PDB entry 4U0B | X-ray diffraction, 2.80 A resolution | chains A and B of the 12 polymer chains in the assembly

== Chain A (and B) ==
Molecule: Capsid protein p24
Organism: Human immunodeficiency virus type 1 group M subtype B
Notes: chain B of this document is another copy of the same molecule, construct and numbering; everything in this record applies to it too
Reference sequence: P12493 (GAG_HV1N5); residues 1-231 here correspond to UniProt positions 133-363 (UniProt number = residue number + 132)
Chain sequence (231 residues; numbered 1 to 231; the number before each row is that of its first residue):
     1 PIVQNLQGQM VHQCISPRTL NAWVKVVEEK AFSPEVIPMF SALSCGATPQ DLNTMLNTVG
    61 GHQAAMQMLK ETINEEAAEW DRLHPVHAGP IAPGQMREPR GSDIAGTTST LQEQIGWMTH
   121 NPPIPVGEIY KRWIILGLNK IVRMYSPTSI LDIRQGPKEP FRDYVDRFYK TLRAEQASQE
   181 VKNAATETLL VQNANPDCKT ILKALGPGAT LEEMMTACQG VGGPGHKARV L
Not modelled in the structure: 87-98, 221-231 (chain B: 86-95, 177-185, 221-231)
Disulfide bonds: Cys198-Cys218
Differences from the reference sequence: engineered mutation Cys14 (Ala146 in P12493), Cys45 (Glu177 in P12493), Ala184 (Trp316 in P12493), Ala185 (Met317 in P12493)
Swiss-Prot annotation at these positions:
  - region: Asn57 to Gln95 (Interaction with human PPIA/CYPA and NUP153), Pro85 to Pro93 (PPIA/CYPA-binding loop)
  - site: Leu231 (Cleavage)
  - modified residue: Ser16 (Phosphoserine)
From the paper describing this entry:
  - conformationally variable residues (loop rearrangement): Ala177 to Lys182

== How chain A and chain B interact ==
Residue-residue contacts (44; chain A residue first):
  Gln4(A) with Val11(B); His12(B)
  Leu6(A) with Asn5(B); Leu6(B), hydrophobic
  Arg18(A) with Arg18(B)
  Thr19(A) with Pro17(B)
  Lys30(A) with Glu28(B), salt bridge
  Glu35(A) with Asn57(B); Thr58(B); Gly60(B)
  Pro38(A) with Asn57(B)
  Met39(A) with Val24(B), hydrophobic; Thr58(B)
  Ala42(A) with Leu20(B), hydrophobic; Thr54(B)
  Leu43(A) with Leu20(B), hydrophobic
  Cys45(A) with Cys14(B), disulfide
  Gly46(A) with Cys14(B)
  Arg162(A) with Tyr145(B), hydrogen bond (side chain-backbone)
  Val165(A) with Ala64(B), hydrophobic
  Asp166(A) with His62(B); Gln63(B), hydrogen bond (side chain-backbone); Ala64(B), hydrogen bond (side chain-backbone); Tyr145(B)
  Tyr169(A) with Gln63(B); Gln67(B)
  Lys170(A) with Gln63(B)
  Arg173(A) with Asn57(B), hydrogen bond (side chain-backbone); Val59(B), hydrogen bond (side chain-backbone); Gln63(B)
  Thr210(A) with Glu71(B); Glu75(B)
  Leu211(A) with Ala64(B); Gln67(B); Met68(B), hydrophobic; Glu71(B), hydrogen bond (backbone-side chain)
  Glu212(A) with Met68(B); Lys140(B); Met144(B)
  Met215(A) with Met68(B), hydrophobic; Met144(B)
  Thr216(A) with Met144(B)
  Gln219(A) with Met144(B), hydrogen bond (side chain-backbone); Ser146(B), hydrogen bond (side chain-backbone)
Also at the interface, not in a pair above, chain A (26 interface residues in all): Asn5, Glu29
Also at the interface, not in a pair above, chain B (30 interface residues in all): Gln7, Ile15, Lys25, Ala65
Disulfides between the chains: Cys45(A)-Cys14(B)

== Overview ==
Chain A and chain B form an interface of 26 and 30 residues respectively; the contacts include 1 disulfide
bond, 8 hydrogen bonds and 1 salt bridge. Among the polar pairs are Lys30(A)-Glu28(B), Arg162(A)-Tyr145(B) and
Asp166(A)-Gln63(B). From the paper: conformational variability at Ala177(A).
Chain A and chain B are both Capsid protein p24 (Human immunodeficiency virus type 1 group M subtype B); the
structure, Hexamer HIV-1 CA in complex with CPSF6 peptide, P212121 crystal form, was determined by X-ray
diffraction together with 4U0A, 4U0C, 4U0D, 4U0E and 4U0F from the same study.
